Entry 7WNW (X-ray diffraction, 2.13 A resolution); this record covers chains B and A.

== Chain B (and A) ==
Name: 3-hydroxyisobutyrate dehydrogenase-like beta-hydroxyacid dehydrogenase
Organism: Actinoalloteichus hymeniacidonis
Notes: chain A of this document is another copy of the same molecule, construct and numbering; everything in this record applies to it too
Reference sequence: A0A1D8BXU6 (A0A1D8BXU6_9PSEU); residue numbers follow UniProt; this construct covers 1-316
Sequence (336 residues; numbered -19 to 316; the number before each row is that of its first residue; numbers below 1 keep their minus sign (Met-19 is residue -19)):
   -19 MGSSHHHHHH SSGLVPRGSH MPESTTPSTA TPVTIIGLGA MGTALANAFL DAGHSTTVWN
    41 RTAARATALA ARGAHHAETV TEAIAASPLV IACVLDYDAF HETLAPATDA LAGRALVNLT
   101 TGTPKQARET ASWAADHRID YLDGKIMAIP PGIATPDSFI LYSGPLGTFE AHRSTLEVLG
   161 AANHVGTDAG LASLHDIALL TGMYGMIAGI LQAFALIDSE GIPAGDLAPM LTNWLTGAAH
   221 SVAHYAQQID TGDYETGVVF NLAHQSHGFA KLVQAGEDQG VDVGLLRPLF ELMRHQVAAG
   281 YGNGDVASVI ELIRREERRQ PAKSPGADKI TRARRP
Unresolved in the structure: -19 to 9, 300-316 (chain A: -19 to 9, 53, 300-316)
Differences from the reference sequence: initiating methionine (-19); expression tag (-18 to 0); engineered mutation Thr101 (Asn in A0A1D8BXU6), Lys125 (Gly in A0A1D8BXU6), Ala169 (His in A0A1D8BXU6), Ile177 (Leu in A0A1D8BXU6), Ile187 (Phe in A0A1D8BXU6), Ala218 (Met in A0A1D8BXU6), Phe240 (Ser in A0A1D8BXU6), His244 (Met in A0A1D8BXU6), His247 (Ala in A0A1D8BXU6), Lys251 (Asn in A0A1D8BXU6)
Ligand contacts: NADP (NAP; NADP nicotinamide-adenine-dinucleotide phosphate): Gly17, Leu18, Gly19, Ala20, Met21, Gly22, Asn40, Arg41, Thr42, Arg45, Cys73, Val74, Leu75, Asp76, Ala79, Glu82, Thr83, Leu99, Thr100, Thr101, Ile126, Ala128, Ile129, Pro130

== How chain B and chain A interact ==
Residue-residue contacts (170; chain B residue first):
  Leu75(B) with His244(A); His247(A)
  Asp76(B) with His247(A), salt bridge; Lys251(A)
  Thr103(B) with Lys251(A); Ala255(A)
  Pro104(B) with Ala255(A)
  Lys105(B) with Asp258(A), salt bridge
  Arg108(B) with Glu200(A), salt bridge; Gln259(A)
  Met127(B) with Trp214(A), hydrophobic
  Ile129(B) with Val239(A), hydrophobic
  Phe139(B) with Trp214(A), hydrophobic
  Leu141(B) with Met210(A), hydrophobic
  Leu171(B) with Ile202(A), hydrophobic
  Leu174(B) with Leu196(A); Ile197(A); Ser199(A); Glu200(A)
  His175(B) with Ile197(A); Leu207(A); Met210(A)
  Ile177(B) with Leu196(A), hydrophobic; Leu252(A), hydrophobic; Ala255(A), hydrophobic
  Ala178(B) with Ala193(A); Leu207(A), hydrophobic
  Leu179(B) with Met210(A), hydrophobic; Leu211(A), hydrophobic; Trp214(A), hydrogen bond (backbone-side chain)
  Leu180(B) with Leu252(A), hydrophobic
  Thr181(B) with Gly189(A); Gln192(A); Ala193(A); Leu196(A); Leu266(A)
  Gly182(B) with Gly189(A); Leu215(A)
  Met183(B) with Trp214(A); Leu215(A)
  Tyr184(B) with Gln245(A), hydrogen bond; Phe249(A), hydrophobic; Leu269(A); Met273(A), hydrophobic
  Gly185(B) with Gly185(A); Met186(A); Gly189(A)
  Met186(B) with Gly185(A); Met186(A), hydrophobic; Leu215(A); Ala218(A); Ala219(A)
  Ile187(B) with Tyr225(A)
  Gly189(B) with Thr181(A); Gly182(A); Gly185(A)
  Ile190(B) with Val222(A), hydrophobic
  Leu191(B) with Val286(A); Ala287(A), hydrophobic; Ile290(A); Ile293(A)
  Gln192(B) with Thr181(A)
  Ala193(B) with Ala178(A); Thr181(A)
  Phe194(B) with Val222(A), hydrophobic; Ala226(A), hydrophobic; Ile229(A), hydrophobic; Ile290(A), hydrophobic
  Ala195(B) with Ile290(A); Ile293(A), hydrophobic
  Leu196(B) with Leu174(A); Ile177(A), hydrophobic; Thr181(A)
  Ile197(B) with His175(A)
  Asp198(B) with Arg294(A), salt bridge; Arg298(A), salt bridge
  Ser199(B) with Leu174(A); Arg295(A)
  Glu200(B) with Arg108(A), salt bridge; Leu174(A)
  Gly201(B) with Arg298(A)
  Ile202(B) with Leu171(A), hydrophobic
  Pro203(B) with Asp230(A)
  Ala204(B) with Ala226(A), hydrophobic; Asp230(A), hydrogen bond (backbone-side chain)
  Gly205(B) with Ala226(A); Asp230(A), hydrogen bond (backbone-side chain)
  Leu207(B) with His175(A)
  Ala208(B) with Val222(A); Ala226(A), hydrophobic
  Met210(B) with Leu141(A), hydrophobic; Asn163(A); Leu179(A), hydrophobic
  Leu211(B) with Leu179(A), hydrophobic
  Thr212(B) with Ala219(A); Val222(A)
  Trp214(B) with Met127(A), hydrophobic; Phe139(A), hydrophobic; Leu179(A), hydrogen bond (side chain-backbone); Met183(A)
  Leu215(B) with Gly182(A); Met183(A); Met186(A)
  Thr216(B) with Ala219(A)
  Ala218(B) with Met186(A), hydrophobic
  Ala219(B) with Met186(A); Thr212(A); Thr216(A)
  His220(B) with Thr212(A); Thr216(A)
  Val222(B) with Ile190(A), hydrophobic; Phe194(A), hydrophobic; Ala208(A), hydrophobic; Leu211(A), hydrophobic; Thr212(A)
  Tyr225(B) with Ile187(A)
  Ala226(B) with Phe194(A), hydrophobic; Ala204(A), hydrophobic; Gly205(A); Ala208(A), hydrophobic
  Ile229(B) with Phe194(A), hydrophobic
  Asp230(B) with Pro203(A); Ala204(A), hydrogen bond (side chain-backbone); Gly205(A), hydrogen bond (side chain-backbone)
  Val239(B) with Ile129(A), hydrophobic
  His244(B) with Leu75(A)
  Gln245(B) with Tyr184(A), hydrogen bond
  His247(B) with Leu75(A); Asp76(A), salt bridge
  Phe249(B) with Tyr184(A), hydrophobic
  Lys251(B) with Thr103(A)
  Leu252(B) with Ile177(A), hydrophobic; Thr181(A)
  Ala255(B) with Thr103(A); Pro104(A); Ile177(A), hydrophobic
  Asp258(B) with Lys105(A)
  Gln259(B) with Pro104(A); Arg108(A); Leu174(A); Arg295(A), hydrogen bond (backbone-side chain)
  Gly260(B) with Arg295(A)
  Val261(B) with Ile293(A)
  Asp262(B) with Ile293(A), hydrogen bond (backbone-backbone)
  Gly264(B) with Pro268(A)
  Leu265(B) with Leu269(A); Leu272(A), hydrophobic; Ile293(A), hydrophobic
  Leu266(B) with Thr181(A)
  Pro268(B) with Gly264(A); Leu265(A); Pro268(A), hydrophobic
  Leu269(B) with Tyr184(A); Leu265(A)
  Leu272(B) with Leu265(A), hydrophobic
  Val286(B) with Leu191(A)
  Ile290(B) with Leu191(A); Phe194(A), hydrophobic; Ala195(A)
  Ile293(B) with Leu191(A); Gln192(A); Ala195(A), hydrophobic; Val261(A); Asp262(A), hydrogen bond (backbone-backbone); Leu265(A), hydrophobic
  Arg294(B) with Asp198(A), salt bridge
  Arg295(B) with Ser199(A), hydrogen bond (side chain-backbone); Gln259(A); Gly260(A)
  Arg298(B) with Asp198(A), salt bridge
Interface residues without a listed pair, chain B (93 interface residues in all): Thr101, Gly102, Ala128, Asp168, Ala188, Ala223, Gln254, Met273, Ala287, Val289, Glu296
Interface residues without a listed pair, chain A (92 interface residues in all): Pro130, Pro131, Asp168, Leu180, Ala188, Gly201, His220, Ala223, Gln254, Val289

== Overview ==
93 residues of chain B face 92 of chain A across their interface; the contacts include 12 hydrogen bonds and 9
salt bridges. Among the polar pairs are Asp76(B)-His247(A), Lys105(B)-Asp258(A) and Arg108(B)-Glu200(A).
Ligands of chain B: NADP.
Both chains are 3-hydroxyisobutyrate dehydrogenase-like beta-hydroxyacid dehydrogenase (Actinoalloteichus
hymeniacidonis). Entry 7WNW (Crystal structure of Imine Reductase Mutant(M5) from Actinoalloteichus
hymeniacidonis in complex with NADPH) was determined by X-ray diffraction (same publication as 7WNN).
